6NBF - chains R and B of the 6 polymer chains in the assembly; structure by electron microscopy, 3.00 A resolution.

Chain R:
Protein: Parathyroid hormone/parathyroid hormone-related peptide receptor
Organism: Homo sapiens
Reference sequence: Q03431 (PTH1R_HUMAN); residue numbers follow UniProt; this construct covers 27-502
Amino-acid sequence (478 residues; each row starts with the number of its first residue):
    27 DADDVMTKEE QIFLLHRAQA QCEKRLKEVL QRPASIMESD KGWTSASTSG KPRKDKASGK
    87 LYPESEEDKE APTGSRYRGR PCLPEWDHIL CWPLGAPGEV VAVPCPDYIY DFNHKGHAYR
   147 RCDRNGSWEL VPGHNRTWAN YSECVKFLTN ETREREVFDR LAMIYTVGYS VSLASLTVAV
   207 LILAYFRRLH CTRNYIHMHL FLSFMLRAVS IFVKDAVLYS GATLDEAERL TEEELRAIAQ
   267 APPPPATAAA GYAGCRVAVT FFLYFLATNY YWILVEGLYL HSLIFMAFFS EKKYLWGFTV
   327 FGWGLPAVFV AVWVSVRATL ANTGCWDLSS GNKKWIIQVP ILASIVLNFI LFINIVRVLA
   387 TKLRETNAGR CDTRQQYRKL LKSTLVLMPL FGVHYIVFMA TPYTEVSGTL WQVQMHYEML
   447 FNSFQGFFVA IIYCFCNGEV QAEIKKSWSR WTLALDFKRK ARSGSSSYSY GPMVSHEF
Not modelled in the structure: 27-30, 56-104, 247-275, 394-398, 482-504
Disulfide bonds: Cys48-Cys117, Cys108-Cys148, Cys131-Cys170, Cys281-Cys351
Differences from the reference sequence: engineered mutation Ala188 (Gly in Q03431); expression tag (503-504)
What the authors report for this chain:
  - conformationally variable residues (helix shift): Thr410, Pro415 to Phe417
  - disease-associated variants - H223R: increased signaling (citing earlier work)

Chain B:
Protein: Guanine nucleotide-binding protein G(I)/G(S)/G(T) subunit beta-1
Organism: Rattus norvegicus
Reference sequence: P54311 (GBB1_RAT); residue numbers follow UniProt; this construct covers 2-340
Amino-acid sequence (345 residues; row label = number of the first residue in the row; numbers below 1 keep their minus sign (Met-4 is residue -4)):
    -4 MGSLLQSELD QLRQEAEQLK NQIRDARKAC ADATLSQITN NIDPVGRIQM RTRRTLRGHL
    56 AKIYAMHWGT DSRLLVSASQ DGKLIIWDSY TTNKVHAIPL RSSWVMTCAY APSGNYVACG
   116 GLDNICSIYN LKTREGNVRV SRELAGHTGY LSCCRFLDDN QIVTSSGDTT CALWDIETGQ
   176 QTTTFTGHTG DVMSLSLAPD TRLFVSGACD ASAKLWDVRE GMCRQTFTGH ESDINAICFF
   236 PNGNAFATGS DDATCRLFDL RADQELMTYS HDNIICGITS VSFSKSGRLL LAGYDDFNCN
   296 VWDALKADRA GVLAGHDNRV SCLGVTDDGM AVATGSWDSF LKIWN
Not modelled in the structure: -4 to 2
Differences from the reference sequence: initiating methionine (-4); expression tag (-3 to 1)
Swiss-Prot annotation at these positions:
  - modified residue: Ser2 (N-acetylserine), His266 (Phosphohistidine)

Interface between chain R and chain B:
Contacting residue pairs - 6 pairs, chain R then chain B:
  Arg213(R) - Arg52(B)
  Arg214(R) - Asp312(B)  salt bridge
  Lys472(R) - Asp312(B)  salt bridge
  Arg476(R) - Ala309(B)  hydrogen bond (side chain-backbone)
  Arg476(R) - Gly310(B)
  Arg476(R) - His311(B)
Interface residues without a listed pair, chain R (7 interface residues in all): Glu469, Leu479, Ala480
Interface residues without a listed pair, chain B (6 interface residues in all): Arg42

Overview:
The interface between chain R and chain B involves 7 residues on one side and 6 on the other; the contacts
include 1 hydrogen bond and 2 salt bridges. Among the polar pairs are Arg214(R)-Asp312(B), Lys472(R)-Asp312(B)
and Arg476(R)-Ala309(B). The paper reports that H223R of chain R increases signaling; conformational
variability at Thr410(R) and Pro415(R).
Here chain R is Parathyroid hormone/parathyroid hormone-related peptide receptor (Homo sapiens) and chain B is
Guanine nucleotide-binding protein G(I)/G(S)/G(T) subunit beta-1 (Rattus norvegicus). Entry 6NBF (Cryo-EM
structure of parathyroid hormone receptor type 1 in complex with a long-acting parathyroid hormone analog ...)
was determined by electron microscopy, deposited together with 6NBH and 6NBI.
